8YMG - chain A; structure by X-ray diffraction, 1.01 A resolution.

Chain A:
Name: Bromodomain-containing protein 4
From: Homo sapiens
Reference sequence: O60885 (BRD4_HUMAN); residue numbers follow UniProt; this construct covers 44-168
Chain sequence (128 residues; row label = number of the first residue in the row):
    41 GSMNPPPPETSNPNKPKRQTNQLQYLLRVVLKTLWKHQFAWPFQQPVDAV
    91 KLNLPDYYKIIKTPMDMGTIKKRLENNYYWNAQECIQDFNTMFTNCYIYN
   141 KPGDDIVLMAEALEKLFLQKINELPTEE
Not modelled in the structure: 167-168
Construct notes: expression tag (41-43)
Curated features (UniProtKB/Swiss-Prot):
  - site: Asn140 (Acetylated histone binding)
  - cross-link: Lys99 (Glycyl lysine isopeptide (Lys-Gly) (interchain with G-Cter in SUMO2))
  - natural variant: Asp145 (D145G: Found in a patient with a neurodevelopmental syndrome; uncertain significance)
  - mutagenesis: Asn140 (N140A: Abolishes binding to acetylated histones)
Small-molecule neighbours: A1LZC (7-[4-chloro-1-(tetrahydropyran-4-ylmethyl)imidazol-2-yl]-5-methyl-2-{[(2R)-2-methyl-4-methylsulfonyl-piperazin-1-yl]methyl}furo[3,2-c]pyridin-4-one): Trp81, Pro82, Phe83, Gln85, Val87, Leu92, Leu94, Tyr97, Cys136, Tyr139, Asn140, Asp144, Asp145, Ile146, Met149

Summary:
Chain A binds compound A1LZC. From UniProt: one mutagenesis site.
Chain A is Bromodomain-containing protein 4 (Homo sapiens); the structure, BRD4-BD1 in complex with
7-[4-chloro-1-(tetrahydropyran-4-ylmethyl)imidazol-2-yl]-5-methyl-2-{[(2R)-2-methyl-4-methylsulfonyl-piperazin-1-yl]methyl}furo[3,2-c]pyridin-4-one,
was determined by X-ray diffraction (same publication as 8YMH).
